9CXA - chains C and D of the 9 polymer chains in the assembly; structure by electron microscopy, 3.04 A resolution.

Chain C:
Protein: Gamma-aminobutyric acid receptor subunit beta-3
Source organism: Homo sapiens
UniProt: P28472 (GBRB3_HUMAN); residues -24 to 448 here correspond to UniProt positions 1-473 (UniProt number = residue number + 25)
Sequence (473 residues; each row starts with the number of its first residue; numbers below 1 keep their minus sign (Met-24 is residue -24)):
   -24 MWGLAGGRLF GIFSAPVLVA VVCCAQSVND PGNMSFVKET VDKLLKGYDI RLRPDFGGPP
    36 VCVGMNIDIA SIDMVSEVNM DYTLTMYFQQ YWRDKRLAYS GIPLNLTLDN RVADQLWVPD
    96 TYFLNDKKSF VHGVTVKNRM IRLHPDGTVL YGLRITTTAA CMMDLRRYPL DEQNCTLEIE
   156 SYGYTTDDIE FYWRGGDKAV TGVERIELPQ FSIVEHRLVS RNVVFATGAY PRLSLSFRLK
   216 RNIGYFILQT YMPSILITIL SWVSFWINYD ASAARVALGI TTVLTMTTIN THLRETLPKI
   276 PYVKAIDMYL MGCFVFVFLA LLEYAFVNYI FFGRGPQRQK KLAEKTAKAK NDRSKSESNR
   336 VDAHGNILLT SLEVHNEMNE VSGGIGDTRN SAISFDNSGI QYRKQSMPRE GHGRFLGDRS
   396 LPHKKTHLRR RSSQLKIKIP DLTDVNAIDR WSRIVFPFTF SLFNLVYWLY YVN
Unresolved in the structure: -24 to 6, 310-419, 448
Disulfides: Cys136-Cys150
Covalently attached groups: N-acetylglucosamine (NAG) linked to Asn80, Asn149
Small-molecule neighbours: gamma-amino-butanoic acid (ABU): Tyr97, Glu155, Ser156, Tyr157, Phe200, Thr202, Tyr205
UniProt features mapped onto this chain:
  - binding site (benzamidine): Asp95 to Tyr97, Glu155 to Tyr157, Phe200
  - binding site (4-aminobutanoate): Tyr97, Glu155, Tyr157, Thr202
  - binding site (histamine): Tyr97, Ser156, Tyr157, Thr202
  - glycosylation (N-linked (GlcNAc...) asparagine): Asn8, Asn80, Asn149

Chain D:
Protein: Gamma-aminobutyric acid receptor subunit alpha-1
Source organism: Homo sapiens
UniProt: P14867 (GBRA1_HUMAN); residues -26 to 429 here correspond to UniProt positions 1-456 (UniProt number = residue number + 27)
Sequence (456 residues; each row starts with the number of its first residue; numbers below 1 keep their minus sign (Met-26 is residue -26)):
   -26 MRKSPGLSDC LWAWILLLST LTGRSYGQPS LQDELKDNTT VFTRILDRLL DGYDNRLRPG
    34 LGERVTEVKT DIFVTSFGPV SDHDMEYTID VFFRQSWKDE RLKFKGPMTV LRLNNLMASK
    94 IWTPDTFFHN GKKSVAHNMT MPNKLLRITE DGTLLYTMRL TVRAECPMHL EDFPMDAHAC
   154 PLKFGSYAYT RAEVVYEWTR EPARSVVVAE DGSRLNQYDL LGQTVDSGIV QSSTGEYVVM
   214 TTHFHLKRKI GYFVIQTYLP CIMTVILSQV SFWLNRESVP ARTVFGVTTV LTMTTLSISA
   274 RNSLPKVAYA TAMDWFIAVC YAFVFSALIE FATVNYFTKR GYAWDGKSVV PEKPKKVKDP
   334 LIKKNNTYAP TATSYTPNLA RGDPGLATIA KSATIEPKEV KPETKPPEPK KTFNSVSKID
   394 RLSRIAFPLL FGIFNLVYWA TYLNREPQLK APTPHQ
Unresolved in the structure: -26 to 9, 314-383, 419-429
Disulfides: Cys139-Cys153
Covalently attached groups: N-acetylglucosamine (NAG) linked to Asn111
Small-molecule neighbours:
  - gamma-amino-butanoic acid (ABU): Phe65, Arg67, Leu118, Thr130
  - PIO ([(2R)-2-octanoyloxy-3-[oxidanyl-[(1R,2R,3S,4R,5R,6S)-2,3,6-tris(oxidanyl)-4,5-diphosphonooxy-cyclohexyl]oxy-phosphoryl]oxy-propyl] octanoate): Arg249, Glu303, Thr306, Phe310, Lys312, Phe386, Asn387, Ser388, Val389, Ser390, Lys391, Ile392, Leu395, Ser396, Phe400
UniProt features mapped onto this chain:
  - binding site (4-aminobutanoate): Arg67, Thr130
  - binding site (3alpha-hydroxy-5alpha-pregnan-11,20-dione): Trp246
  - glycosylation (N-linked (GlcNAc...) asparagine): Asn11, Asn111

How chain C and chain D interact:
Residue-residue contacts (92; chain C residue first):
  Asp24(C) - Thr16(D)  hydrogen bond
  Arg26(C) - Thr16(D)
  Arg26(C) - Leu19(D)
  Arg26(C) - Asp20(D)  salt bridge
  Arg26(C) - Leu23(D)
  Arg26(C) - Leu89(D)
  Arg26(C) - Met90(D)
  Leu27(C) - Thr12(D)
  Leu27(C) - Phe15(D)  hydrophobic
  Leu27(C) - Thr16(D)
  Leu27(C) - Leu19(D)  hydrophobic
  Phe31(C) - Phe15(D)  hydrophobic
  Phe31(C) - Met81(D)  hydrophobic
  Phe31(C) - Arg85(D)
  Gly32(C) - Phe15(D)
  Met55(C) - Asn189(D)
  Val93(C) - Met114(D)  hydrophobic
  Pro94(C) - Thr113(D)
  Pro94(C) - Met114(D)
  Asp95(C) - Met114(D)
  Thr96(C) - Met112(D)
  Thr96(C) - Thr113(D)  hydrogen bond (backbone-side chain)
  Tyr97(C) - Phe65(D)
  Tyr97(C) - Met112(D)
  Tyr97(C) - Asn116(D)
  Phe98(C) - Met112(D)  hydrophobic
  Phe98(C) - Arg132(D)  hydrogen bond (backbone-side chain)
  Leu99(C) - Arg132(D)  hydrogen bond (backbone-side chain)
  Asp101(C) - Met112(D)
  Asp101(C) - Arg132(D)  hydrogen bond (backbone-side chain)
  Lys102(C) - His110(D)
  Ser104(C) - Met112(D)  hydrogen bond
  Phe105(C) - Met112(D)
  Val106(C) - Met112(D)  hydrophobic
  Ile130(C) - Met112(D)  hydrophobic
  Ala135(C) - Arg187(D)
  Met137(C) - Ser186(D)
  Met137(C) - Arg187(D)
  Tyr157(C) - Phe65(D)
  Tyr157(C) - Asn116(D)
  Tyr157(C) - Lys117(D)
  Tyr157(C) - Leu118(D)
  Tyr157(C) - Thr130(D)
  Tyr157(C) - Met131(D)
  Tyr157(C) - Arg132(D)  hydrogen bond (side chain-backbone)
  Gly158(C) - Leu118(D)
  Gly158(C) - Arg120(D)  hydrogen bond (backbone-side chain)
  Tyr159(C) - Arg85(D)
  Tyr159(C) - Asn87(D)  hydrogen bond
  Asp163(C) - Arg85(D)  salt bridge
  Phe200(C) - Phe46(D)  hydrophobic
  Ala201(C) - Arg67(D)
  Thr202(C) - Arg67(D)
  Thr202(C) - Arg120(D)
  Thr202(C) - Leu128(D)
  Tyr205(C) - Leu118(D)
  Tyr205(C) - Arg120(D)  hydrogen bond
  Ser247(C) - Ser251(D)  hydrogen bond
  Ser247(C) - Ala254(D)
  Val251(C) - Ala254(D)
  Val251(C) - Phe258(D)  hydrophobic
  Ile255(C) - Leu240(D)  hydrophobic
  Ile255(C) - Phe258(D)  hydrophobic
  Ile255(C) - Thr261(D)
  Leu259(C) - Thr265(D)
  Thr266(C) - Gln229(D)
  Arg269(C) - Tyr225(D)
  Arg269(C) - Ile228(D)
  Arg269(C) - Gln229(D)  hydrogen bond
  Pro273(C) - Asn189(D)
  Lys274(C) - Asp55(D)  salt bridge
  Lys274(C) - Gln190(D)
  Lys274(C) - Tyr225(D)
  Lys274(C) - Ser276(D)
  Ile275(C) - Tyr225(D)
  Pro276(C) - Asn189(D)
  Pro276(C) - Lys222(D)
  Pro276(C) - Gly224(D)
  Pro276(C) - Tyr225(D)
  Phe289(C) - Met236(D)  hydrophobic
  Phe293(C) - Met236(D)  hydrophobic
  Phe293(C) - Ile239(D)  hydrophobic
  Phe293(C) - Leu240(D)  hydrophobic
  Leu296(C) - Leu240(D)  hydrophobic
  Leu297(C) - Val243(D)  hydrophobic
  Ala300(C) - Val243(D)  hydrophobic
  Asn303(C) - Leu247(D)
  Asn303(C) - Asn248(D)
  Tyr304(C) - Trp246(D)
  Tyr304(C) - Arg397(D)
  Phe307(C) - Asn248(D)
  Gly308(C) - Val389(D)
Other interface residues (no listed pair), chain C (55 interface residues in all): Ile25, Trp92, Asn100, Thr132, Thr160, Val258, Met286
Other interface residues (no listed pair), chain D (56 interface residues in all): Leu84, Leu86, Asn88, Phe226, Val257

Summary:
The interface between chain C and chain D involves 55 residues on one side and 56 on the other; the contacts
include 12 hydrogen bonds and 3 salt bridges. Polar pairs include Arg26(C)-Asp20(D), Asp163(C)-Arg85(D) and
Lys274(C)-Asp55(D).
Here chain C is Gamma-aminobutyric acid receptor subunit beta-3 and chain D is Gamma-aminobutyric acid
receptor subunit alpha-1, both from Homo sapiens. Entry 9CXA (Native human GABAA receptor of
beta2-alpha1-beta3-alpha1-gamma2 assembly) was determined by electron microscopy, deposited together with
9CRS, 9CRV, 9CSB, 9CT0, 9CTJ, 9CTP and 6 further entries.
